4POW - chain A; structure by X-ray diffraction, 1.55 A resolution.

Chain A:
Name: Nopaline-binding periplasmic protein
Source organism: Agrobacterium tumefaciens
Reference sequence: P35120 (NOCT_AGRT5); residue numbers follow UniProt; this construct covers 26-283
Chain sequence (265 residues; numbered 25 to 289; the number before each row is that of its first residue):
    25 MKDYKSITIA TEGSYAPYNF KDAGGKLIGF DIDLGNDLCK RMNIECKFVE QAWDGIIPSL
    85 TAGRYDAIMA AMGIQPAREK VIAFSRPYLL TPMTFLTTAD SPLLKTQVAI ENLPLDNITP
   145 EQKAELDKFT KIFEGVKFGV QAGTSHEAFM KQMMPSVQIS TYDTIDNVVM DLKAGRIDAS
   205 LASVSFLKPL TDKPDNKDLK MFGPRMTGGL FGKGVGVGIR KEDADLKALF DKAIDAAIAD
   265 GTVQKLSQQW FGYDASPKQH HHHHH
Disordered / not traced: 25-27, 282-289
Differences from the reference sequence: initiating methionine (25); expression tag (284-289)
Cystine bridges: Cys63-Cys70
Residues lining bound ligands: Pyronopaline (OP1; 1-[(1S)-4-carbamimidamido-1-carboxybutyl]-5-oxo-D-proline): Glu36, Tyr39, Tyr42, Asn43, Trp77, Ala94, Ala95, Met96, Gly97, Arg102, Thr115, Met117, Gln165, Thr168, Ser169, His170, Ala206, Ser207, Ser209, Phe210, Phe235, Val239
From the paper describing this entry:
  - binding site for Pyronopaline: Glu36, Tyr39, Tyr42, Trp77, Ala94, Ala95, Gly97, Gln99, Arg102, Thr115, Met117, Gln165, Thr168, Ser169, His170, Ser207, Phe235, Val239
  - conformationally variable residues (side-chain flip): Met117, His170
  - specificity-determining residues: Gly97 (proposed by the authors, not directly observed)
  - specificity-determining residues: Met117, His170, Ser207 (by similarity / conservation)
  - mutagenesis - M117N (76-fold), M117S (76-fold): decreased binding to Pyronopaline

Overview:
Ligands of chain A: Pyronopaline. The paper reports a binding site for Pyronopaline at Glu36, Tyr39 and Tyr42
among others; M117N and M117S reduce binding to Pyronopaline.
Chain A is Nopaline-binding periplasmic protein (Agrobacterium tumefaciens); the structure, Structure of the
PBP NocT in complex with pyronopaline, was determined by X-ray diffraction, deposited together with 5OVZ, 4P0I
and 4PP0.
